8G65 - chain A; structure by X-ray diffraction, 1.45 A resolution.

[Chain A]
Name: Tyrosine-protein phosphatase non-receptor type 1
Source organism: Homo sapiens
Notes: EC 3.1.3.48
UniProtKB: P18031 (PTN1_HUMAN); residue numbers follow UniProt; this construct covers 1-298
Amino-acid sequence (298 residues; row label = number of the first residue in the row):
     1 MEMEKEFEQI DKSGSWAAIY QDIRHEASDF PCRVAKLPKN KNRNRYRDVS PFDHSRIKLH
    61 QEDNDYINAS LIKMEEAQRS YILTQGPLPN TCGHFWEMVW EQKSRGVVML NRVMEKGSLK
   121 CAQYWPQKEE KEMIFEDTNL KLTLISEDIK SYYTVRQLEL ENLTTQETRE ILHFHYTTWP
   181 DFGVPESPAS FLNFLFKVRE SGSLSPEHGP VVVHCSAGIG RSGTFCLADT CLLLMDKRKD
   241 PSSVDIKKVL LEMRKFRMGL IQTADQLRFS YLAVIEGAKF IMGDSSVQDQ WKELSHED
Residues lining bound ligands: 4-(3,5-dimethyl-1H-pyrazol-1-yl)aniline (YW9): K73, M74, E75, Q78, R79, S80, S203, L204, S205, P206, H208, G209, P210
UniProt features mapped onto this chain:
  - active site: C215 (Phosphocysteine intermediate)
  - binding site (substrate): D181, C215 to R221, Q262
  - modified residue: M1 (N-acetylmethionine), Y20 (Phosphotyrosine), S50 (Phosphoserine), Y66 (Phosphotyrosine), C215 (Cysteine persulfide), S242 (Phosphoserine), S243 (Phosphoserine)
  - cross-link: C215 to S216 (N,N-(cysteine-1,S-diyl)serine (Cys-Ser))
What the authors report for this chain:
  - binding site for 4-(3,5-dimethyl-1H-pyrazol-1-yl)aniline: S80, S205, H208, G209 (from molecular simulation)

[Summary]
Chain A binds 4-(3,5-dimethyl-1H-pyrazol-1-yl)aniline. Curated annotation (UniProt) lists active-site residue
C215 and 9 substrate-binding residues. The paper reports a binding site for
4-(3,5-dimethyl-1H-pyrazol-1-yl)aniline at S80, S205 and H208 among others.
Chain A is Tyrosine-protein phosphatase non-receptor type 1 (Homo sapiens); the structure, Wildtype PTP1b in
complex with DES4799, was determined by X-ray diffraction, deposited together with 8G67, 8G68, 8G69 and 8G6A.
